Entry 1NNE (X-ray diffraction, 3.11 A resolution); this record covers chains C and B of the 4 polymer chains in the assembly.

[Chain C]
Molecule: 23-nt DNA strand
Sequence (23 nucleotides; each row starts with the number of its first residue):
  1901 GCGACGCTAG CGTGCGGCTC GTC

[Chain B]
Protein: DNA Mismatch Repair protein MutS
Organism: Thermus aquaticus
UniProt: Q56215 (MUTS_THEAQ); residues 1001-1765 here correspond to UniProt positions 1-765 (UniProt number = residue number - 1000)
Sequence (765 residues; row label = number of the first residue in the row):
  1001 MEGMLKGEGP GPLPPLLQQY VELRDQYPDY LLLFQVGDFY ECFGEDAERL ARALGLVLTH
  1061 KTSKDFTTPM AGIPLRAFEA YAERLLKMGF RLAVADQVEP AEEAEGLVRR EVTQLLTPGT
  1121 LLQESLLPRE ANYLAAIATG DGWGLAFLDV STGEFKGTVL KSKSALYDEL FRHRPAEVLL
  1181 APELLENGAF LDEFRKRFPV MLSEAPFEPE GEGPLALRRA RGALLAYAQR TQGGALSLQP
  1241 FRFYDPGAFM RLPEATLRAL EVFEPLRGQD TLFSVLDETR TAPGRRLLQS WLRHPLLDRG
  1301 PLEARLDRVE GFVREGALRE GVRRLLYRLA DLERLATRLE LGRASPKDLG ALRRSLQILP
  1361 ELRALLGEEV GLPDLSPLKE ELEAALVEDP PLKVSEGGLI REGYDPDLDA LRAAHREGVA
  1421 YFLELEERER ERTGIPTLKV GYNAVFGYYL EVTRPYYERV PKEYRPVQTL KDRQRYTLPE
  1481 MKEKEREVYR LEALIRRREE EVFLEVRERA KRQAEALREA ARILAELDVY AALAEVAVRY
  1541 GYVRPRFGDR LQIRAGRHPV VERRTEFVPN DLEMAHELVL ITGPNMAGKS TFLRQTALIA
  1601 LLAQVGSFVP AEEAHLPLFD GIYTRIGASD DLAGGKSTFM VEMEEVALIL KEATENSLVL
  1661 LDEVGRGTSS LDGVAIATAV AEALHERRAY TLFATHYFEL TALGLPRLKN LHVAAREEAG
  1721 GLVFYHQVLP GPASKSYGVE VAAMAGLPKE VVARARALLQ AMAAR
Unresolved in the structure: 1101-1106
Ligand contacts: ADP / beryllium trifluoride: Val1561, Arg1564, Glu1566, Phe1567, Val1568, Asn1570, Pro1584, Asn1585, Met1586, Ala1587, Gly1588, Lys1589, Ser1590, Thr1591, Asp1662, Glu1663, His1726

[How chain C and chain B interact]
Pairs across the interface (11):
  DA1909(C) with Thr1453(B), sugar contact; Arg1454(B), phosphate contact; Pro1455(B), phosphate contact; Asp1472(B), phosphate contact
  DG1910(C) with Lys1439(B), salt bridge to the phosphate; Glu1451(B), phosphate contact; Thr1453(B), phosphate contact; Asp1472(B), phosphate contact; Arg1473(B), salt bridge to the phosphate
  DG1914(C) with Arg1076(B), salt bridge to the phosphate
  DC1920(C) with Val1445(B), sugar contact
Also at the interface, not in a pair above, chain C (5 interface residues in all): DG1921
Also at the interface, not in a pair above, chain B (10 interface residues in all): Thr1437

[In short]
5 residues of chain C and 10 residues of chain B are in contact; the contacts include 3 salt bridges. Polar
contacts include DG1910(C)-Lys1439(B), DG1910(C)-Arg1473(B) and DG1914(C)-Arg1076(B). Ligands of chain B: ADP
/ beryllium trifluoride.
Here chain C is a 23-nt DNA strand and chain B is DNA Mismatch Repair protein MutS (Thermus aquaticus). Entry
1NNE (Crystal Structure of the MutS-ADPBeF3-DNA complex) was determined by X-ray diffraction.
